Entry 6FKI (electron microscopy, 4.30 A resolution (low resolution: residue-level contacts below are approximate; hydrogen-bond / salt-bridge calls are withheld)); this record covers chains F and A of the 26 polymer chains in the assembly.

Chain F:
Molecule: ATP synthase subunit beta, chloroplastic
Organism: Spinacia oleracea
Notes: EC 3.6.3.14
UniProtKB: P00825 (ATPB_SPIOL); residues 1-498 here = UniProt positions 1-498
Chain sequence (498 residues; row label = number of the first residue in the row):
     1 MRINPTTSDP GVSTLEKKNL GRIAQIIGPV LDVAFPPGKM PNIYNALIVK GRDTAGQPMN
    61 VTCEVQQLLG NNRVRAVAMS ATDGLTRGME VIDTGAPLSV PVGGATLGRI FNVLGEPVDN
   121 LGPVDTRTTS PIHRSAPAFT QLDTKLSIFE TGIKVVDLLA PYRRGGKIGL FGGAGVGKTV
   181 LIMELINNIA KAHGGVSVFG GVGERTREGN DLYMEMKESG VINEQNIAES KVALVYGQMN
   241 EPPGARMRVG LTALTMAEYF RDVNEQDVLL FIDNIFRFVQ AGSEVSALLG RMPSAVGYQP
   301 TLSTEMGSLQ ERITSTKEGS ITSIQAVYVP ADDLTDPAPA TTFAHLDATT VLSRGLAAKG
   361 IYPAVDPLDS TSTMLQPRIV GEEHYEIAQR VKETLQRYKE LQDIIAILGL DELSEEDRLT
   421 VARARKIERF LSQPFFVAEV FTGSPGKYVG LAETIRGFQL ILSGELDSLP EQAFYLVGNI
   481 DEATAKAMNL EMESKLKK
Disordered / not traced: 1-17, 497-498
Swiss-Prot annotation at these positions:
  - binding site (ATP): G172 to T179

Chain A:
Molecule: ATP synthase subunit alpha, chloroplastic
Organism: Spinacia oleracea
Notes: EC 3.6.3.14
UniProtKB: P06450 (ATPA_SPIOL); residues 1-507 here = UniProt positions 1-507
Chain sequence (507 residues; row label = number of the first residue in the row):
     1 MATIRADEIS KIIRERIEGY NREVKVVNTG TVLQVGDGIA RIHGLDEVMA GELVEFEEGT
    61 IGIALNLESN NVGVVLMGDG LMIQEGSSVK ATGRIAQIPV SEAYLGRVIN ALAKPIDGRG
   121 EITASESRLI ESPAPGIMSR RSVYEPLQTG LIAIDAMIPV GRGQRELIIG DRQTGKTAVA
   181 TDTILNQQGQ NVICVYVAIG QKASSVAQVV TNFQERGAME YTIVVAETAD SPATLQYLAP
   241 YTGAALAEYF MYRERHTLII YDDLSKQAQA YRQMSLLLRR PPGREAYPGD VFYLHSRLLE
   301 RAAKLSSLLG EGSMTALPIV ETQAGDVSAY IPTNVISITD GQIFLSADLF NAGIRPAINV
   361 GISVSRVGSA AQIKAMKKVA GKLKLELAQF AELEAFAQFA SDLDKATQNQ LARGQRLREL
   421 LKQPQSAPLT VEEQVMTIYT GTNGYLDSLE LDQVRKYLVE LRTYVKTNKP EFQEIISSTK
   481 TFTEEAEALL KEAIQEQMER FLLQEQA
Disordered / not traced: 1-2, 504-507
Swiss-Prot annotation at these positions:
  - binding site (ATP): G170 to T177
  - site: S363 (Required for activity)

Chain F / chain A interface:
Pairs across the interface (59):
  M40(F) - E85(A)
  N42(F) - L81(A)
  N42(F) - M82(A)
  I43(F) - L81(A)
  L68(F) - Q34(A)
  L68(F) - V35(A)
  L69(F) - Q34(A)
  G70(F) - L33(A)
  G70(F) - Q34(A)
  G70(F) - E85(A)
  N71(F) - E85(A)
  N72(F) - E85(A)
  A136(F) - D230(A)
  F139(F) - V206(A)
  F139(F) - A207(A)
  F139(F) - V210(A)
  T140(F) - I116(A)
  T140(F) - D117(A)
  L142(F) - A203(A)
  L142(F) - S204(A)
  T144(F) - T211(A)
  L146(F) - Q208(A)
  R163(F) - Q208(A)
  G290(F) - R279(A)
  R291(F) - D37(A)
  R291(F) - L277(A)
  R291(F) - R279(A)
  M292(F) - L276(A)
  M292(F) - R279(A)
  M292(F) - R280(A)
  M292(F) - P282(A)
  S294(F) - R272(A)
  S294(F) - L276(A)
  S294(F) - A286(A)
  A295(F) - R272(A)
  A295(F) - E285(A)
  A295(F) - A286(A)
  P300(F) - Q273(A)
  P300(F) - L276(A)
  P300(F) - L277(A)
  T301(F) - Q273(A)
  T301(F) - L277(A)
  T304(F) - Q273(A)
  G307(F) - D230(A)
  S308(F) - D230(A)
  E311(F) - K202(A)
  E311(F) - A203(A)
  E311(F) - A229(A)
  E311(F) - D230(A)
  T335(F) - Q323(A)
  T335(F) - A324(A)
  A340(F) - Q323(A)
  F343(F) - R172(A)
  H345(F) - K202(A)
  H345(F) - A229(A)
  L346(F) - Q173(A)
  D347(F) - K202(A)
  T373(F) - Q173(A)
  R378(F) - Q425(A)
Other interface residues (no listed pair), chain F (41 interface residues in all): Q67, K167, P293, S303, T314, A344, Q376
Other interface residues (no listed pair), chain A (39 interface residues in all): Q84, V108, G118, Q201, Q269, R355

Overview:
41 residues of chain F face 39 of chain A across their interface. From UniProt: 8 ATP-binding residues on
chain F; 8 ATP-binding residues on chain A.
Here chain F is ATP synthase subunit beta, chloroplastic and chain A is ATP synthase subunit alpha,
chloroplastic, both from Spinacia oleracea. Entry 6FKI (Chloroplast F1Fo conformation 3) was determined by
electron microscopy (same publication as 6FKF and 6FKH).
